6WNQ - chains W and A of the 22 polymer chains in the assembly; structure by electron microscopy, 3.40 A resolution.

== Chain W ==
Protein: ATP synthase subunit delta
Organism: Escherichia coli
Reference sequence: A0A073H3T8 (A0A073H3T8_ECOLX); residues 0-176 here correspond to UniProt positions 1-177 (UniProt number = residue number + 1)
Sequence (177 residues; numbered 0 to 176; the number before each row is that of its first residue; numbering starts at 0):
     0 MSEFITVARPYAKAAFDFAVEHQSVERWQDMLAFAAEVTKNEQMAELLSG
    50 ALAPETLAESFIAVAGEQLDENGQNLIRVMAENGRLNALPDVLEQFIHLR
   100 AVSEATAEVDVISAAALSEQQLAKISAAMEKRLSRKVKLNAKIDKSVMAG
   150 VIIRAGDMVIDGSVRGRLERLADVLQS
Unresolved in the structure: 0-1, 175-176
Differences from the reference sequence: conflict A64 (Cys65 in A0A073H3T8), A140 (Cys141 in A0A073H3T8)

== Chain A ==
Protein: ATP synthase subunit alpha
Organism: Escherichia coli
Notes: EC 7.1.2.2
Reference sequence: A0A073FQ32 (A0A073FQ32_ECOLX); numbering as in UniProt (aligned over 1-513)
Sequence (513 residues; each row starts with the number of its first residue):
     1 MQLNSTEISELIKQRIAQFNVVSEAHNEGTIVSVSDGVIRIHGLADAMQG
    51 EMISLPGNRYAIALNLERDSVGAVVMGPYADLAEGMKVKATGRILEVPVG
   101 RGLLGRVVNTLGAPIDGKGPLDHDGFSAVEAIAPGVIERQSVDQPVQTGY
   151 KAVDSMIPIGRGQRELIIGDRQTGKTALAIDAIINQRDSGIKAIYVAIGQ
   201 KASTISNVVRKLEEHGALANTIVVVATASESAALQYLAPYAGAAMGEYFR
   251 DRGEDALIIYDDLSKQAVAYRQISLLLRRPPGREAFPGDVFYLHSRLLER
   301 AARVNAEYVEAFTKGEVKGKTGSLTALPIIETQAGDVSAFVPTNVISITD
   351 GQIFLETNLFNAGIRPAVNPGISVSRVGGAAQTKIMKKLSGGIRTALAQY
   401 RELAAFSQFASDLDDATRKQLDHGQKVTELLKQKQYAPMSVAQQSLVLFA
   451 AERGYLADVELSKIGSFEAALLAYVDRDHAPLMQEINQTGGYNDEIEGKL
   501 KGILDSFKATQSW
Unresolved in the structure: 1
Differences from the reference sequence: conflict A47 (Cys in A0A073FQ32), A90 (Cys in A0A073FQ32), A193 (Cys in A0A073FQ32), A243 (Cys in A0A073FQ32)
Ion coordination: Mg2+: T176 (together with ATP)
Small-molecule neighbours: ATP (adenosine-5'-triphosphate): Y150, R171, Q172, T173, G174, K175, T176, A177, F360, R365, P366, Q433, K434, Q435

== Chain W / chain A interface ==
Pairs across the interface - 30 pairs, chain W then chain A:
  E2(W) - Q2(A)  hydrogen bond (backbone-side chain)
  F3(W) - Q2(A)
  T5(W) - N4(A)
  V6(W) - Q2(A)
  V6(W) - N4(A)
  Y10(W) - I12(A)  hydrophobic
  K12(W) - S9(A)
  A13(W) - S9(A)
  A13(W) - I12(A)  hydrophobic
  A13(W) - K13(A)
  D16(W) - S9(A)
  D16(W) - K13(A)
  F17(W) - K13(A)
  F17(W) - I16(A)  hydrophobic
  E20(W) - K13(A)  salt bridge
  P53(W) - R68(A)
  N71(W) - I16(A)
  N74(W) - R15(A)
  N74(W) - I16(A)  hydrogen bond (side chain-backbone)
  N74(W) - Q18(A)
  N74(W) - F19(A)
  L75(W) - I16(A)  hydrophobic
  R77(W) - F19(A)
  V78(W) - R15(A)
  V78(W) - F19(A)  hydrophobic
  E81(W) - R15(A)  salt bridge
  E81(W) - F19(A)
  N82(W) - E7(A)
  R84(W) - Q2(A)
  R84(W) - L3(A)  hydrogen bond (side chain-backbone)
Other interface residues (no listed pair), chain W (21 interface residues in all): P9, W27
Other interface residues (no listed pair), chain A (13 interface residues in all): A17

== Summary ==
21 residues of chain W and 13 residues of chain A are in contact, with 3 hydrogen bonds and 2 salt bridges.
Polar pairs include E20(W)-K13(A), E81(W)-R15(A) and E2(W)-Q2(A). Chain A binds ATP.
Here chain W is ATP synthase subunit delta and chain A is ATP synthase subunit alpha, both from Escherichia
coli. Entry 6WNQ (E. coli ATP Synthase State 2a) was determined by electron microscopy together with 6OQR,
6OQS, 6OQT, 6OQU, 6OQV, 6OQW and 3 further entries from the same study.
